PDB entry 5BTC | X-ray diffraction, 2.55 A resolution | chains B and G of the 8 polymer chains in the assembly

# Chain B
Protein: DNA gyrase subunit B
From: Mycobacterium tuberculosis (strain ATCC 25618 / H37Rv)
Notes: EC 5.99.1.3; fragment: GyrB 426-675 with N-terminal SNA tag
UniProt: P9WG45 (GYRB_MYCTU); residue numbers follow UniProt; this construct covers 426-675
Sequence (253 residues; numbered 423 to 675; the number before each row is that of its first residue):
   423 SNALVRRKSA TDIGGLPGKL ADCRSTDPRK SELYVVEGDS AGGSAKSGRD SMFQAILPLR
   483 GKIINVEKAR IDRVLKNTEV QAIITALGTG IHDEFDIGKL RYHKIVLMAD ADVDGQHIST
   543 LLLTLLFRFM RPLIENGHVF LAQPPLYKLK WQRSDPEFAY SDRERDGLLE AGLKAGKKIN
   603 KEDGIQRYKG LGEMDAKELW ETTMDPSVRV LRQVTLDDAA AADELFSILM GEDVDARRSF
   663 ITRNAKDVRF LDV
Not modelled in the structure: 423-424, 431-436
Construct notes: expression tag (423-425)
Bound ions: Mg2+: Asp532, Asp534
Residues lining bound ligands: ciprofloxacin (CPF; 1-cyclopropyl-6-fluoro-4-oxo-7-piperazin-1-yl-1,4-dihydroquinoline-3-carboxylic acid): Arg482, Gly483, Glu501

# Chain G
Molecule: DNA substrate 24-mer TTACGTGCATAGTCATTCATGACC
From: synthetic construct
Sequence (24 nucleotides; numbered 1 to 24; the number before each row is that of its first residue):
     1 TTACGTGCAT AGTCATTCAT GACC
Not modelled in the structure: 1-2, 24

# Interface between chain B and chain G
Contacting residue pairs - 10 pairs, chain B then chain G:
  Glu459(B) with DT10(G), phosphate contact
  Asp461(B) with DA11(G), phosphate contact; DG12(G), sugar contact
  Ser462(B) with DG12(G), phosphate contact
  Gly483(B) with DT10(G), base contact
  Lys484(B) with DT10(G), hydrogen bond to the base
  Arg492(B) with DA3(G), salt bridge to the phosphate
  Asp536(B) with DA9(G), sugar contact; DT10(G), sugar contact
  Ile540(B) with DT10(G), phosphate contact
Also at the interface, not in a pair above, chain B (9 interface residues in all): Lys441

# In short
9 residues of chain B face 5 of chain G across their interface; the contacts include 1 hydrogen bond and 1
salt bridge. Polar pairs include Lys484(B)-DT10(G) and Arg492(B)-DA3(G). Chain B binds ciprofloxacin.
Asp532(B) and Asp534(B) coordinate Mg2+.
Chain B is DNA gyrase subunit B (Mycobacterium tuberculosis (strain ATCC 25618 / H37Rv)) and chain G is DNA
substrate 24-mer TTACGTGCATAGTCATTCATGACC (synthetic construct); the structure, Crystal structure of a
topoisomerase II complex, was determined by X-ray diffraction together with 5BS8, 5BTA, 5BTD, 5BTF, 5BTG,
5BTI, 5BTL and 5BTN from the same study.
